Entry 9EK2 (electron microscopy, 8.30 A resolution (very low resolution: no residue pairs are listed; an interface is given only as per-side residue counts)); this record covers chains A and L of the 39 polymer chains in the assembly.

Chain A (and L):
Molecule: Matrix protein p17
Organism: Human immunodeficiency virus type 1
Notes: chain L of this document is another copy of the same molecule, construct and numbering; everything in this record applies to it too
Reference sequence: P12497 (POL_HV1N5); residues 1-115 here correspond to UniProt positions 2-116 (UniProt number = residue number + 1)
Sequence (115 residues; numbered 1 to 115; the number before each row is that of its first residue):
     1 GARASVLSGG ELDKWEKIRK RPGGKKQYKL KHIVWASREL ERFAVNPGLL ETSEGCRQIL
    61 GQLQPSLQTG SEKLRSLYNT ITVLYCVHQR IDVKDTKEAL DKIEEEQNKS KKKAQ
Construct notes: engineered mutation Lys20 (Leu21 in P12497), Lys73 (Glu74 in P12497), Thr82 (Ala83 in P12497)
Glycans and other covalent adducts: myristic acid (MYR) linked to Gly1
Reported in the primary citation:
  - binding site for myristic acid: Arg38 (from molecular simulation)
  - mutagenesis - L20K/E73K/A82T: increased binding to lipid (from molecular simulation)
  - mutagenesis - R19A, E41A, E51A: unchanged growth
  - mutagenesis - R19L: unchanged growth (citing earlier work)

How chain A and chain L interact:
At this resolution (8 A) residue pairs are not listed: 10 residues of chain A and 6 of chain L lie at the interface.

In short:
The interface between chain A and chain L involves 10 residues on one side and 6 on the other. Covalently
linked myristic acid: at Gly1(A). The paper reports a binding site for myristic acid at Arg38(A);
L20K/E73K/A82T of chain A increase binding to lipid; 5 substitutions were tested in all.
Both chains are Matrix protein p17 (Human immunodeficiency virus type 1). Entry 9EK2 (HIV-1 immature
L20K/E73K/A82T matrix protein p17 lattice) was determined by electron microscopy (same publication as 9EK1 and
9EK3).
